PDB entry 5E98 | X-ray diffraction, 1.63 A resolution | chains A and B

# Chain A
Molecule: Heparanase
From: Homo sapiens
Notes: EC 3.2.1.166
Reference sequence: Q9Y251 (HPSE_HUMAN); residue numbers follow UniProt; this construct covers 158-543
Sequence (389 residues; row label = number of the first residue in the row):
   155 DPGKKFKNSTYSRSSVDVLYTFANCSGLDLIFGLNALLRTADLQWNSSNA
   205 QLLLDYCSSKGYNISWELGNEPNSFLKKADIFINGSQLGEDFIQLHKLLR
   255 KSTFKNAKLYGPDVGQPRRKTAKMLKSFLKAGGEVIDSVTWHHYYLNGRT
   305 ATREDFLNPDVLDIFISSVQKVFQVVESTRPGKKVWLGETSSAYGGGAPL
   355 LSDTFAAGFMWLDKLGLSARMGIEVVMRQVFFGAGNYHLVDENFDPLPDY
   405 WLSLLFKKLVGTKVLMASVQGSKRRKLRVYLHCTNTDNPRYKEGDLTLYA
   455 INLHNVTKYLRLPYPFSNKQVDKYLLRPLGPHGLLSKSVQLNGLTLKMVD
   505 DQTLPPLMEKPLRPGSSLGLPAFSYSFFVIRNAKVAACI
Unresolved in the structure: 155-158
Differences from the reference sequence: expression tag (155-157); conflict R307 (Lys in Q9Y251)
Cystine bridges: C437-C542
Small-molecule neighbours:
  - beta-D-glucopyranuronic acid / 2-deoxy-2-(sulfoamino)-alpha-D-glucopyranose / P-nitrophenol: F160, N224, E225, Q270, Y298, R303, E343, Y348, G349, G350, Q383, V384, G387, A388, G389, Y391
  - N-acetylglucosamine (NAG; 2-acetamido-2-deoxy-beta-D-glucopyranose), molecule 1: T194, N200, S202
  - N-acetylglucosamine (NAG), molecule 2: D196, L197, N238, S240, Q241
Curated features (UniProtKB/Swiss-Prot):
  - region: F527 to I543 (Required for transferring proheparanase to the Golgi apparatus, secretion and subsequent enzyme activity and for enhancement of PKB/AKT1 phosphorylation)
  - active site: E225 (Proton donor), E343 (Nucleophile)
  - binding site (heparan sulfate group): K158 to N162, Q270 to K280, H296, R303, Y348 to G350, G389 to Y391
  - glycosylation (N-linked (GlcNAc...) asparagine): N162, N178, N200, N217, N238, N459
  - natural variant: N260 (N260S: In some hepatocellular carcinoma), R307 (K307R: this construct carries the variant)
  - mutagenesis: K158 (K158A: No association with GS-modified heparin; when associated with K-158), K161 (K161A: Two-fold increase in the level of secretion upon addition of GS-modified heparin. No association with GS-modified heparin; when associated with K-161), N162 (N162Q: Faster electrophoretic migration typical of a size reduction and important decrease of secretion. Larger size reduction; when associated with Q-178; Q-200; Q-217; Q-238 and Q-459), N178 (N178Q: Faster electrophoretic migration typical of a size reduction and important decrease of secretion. Larger size reduction; when associated with Q-162; Q-200; Q-217; Q-238 and Q-459), N200 (N200Q: Faster electrophoretic migration typical of a size reduction and partial decrease in secretion. Larger size reduction; when associated with Q-162; Q-178; Q-217; Q-238 and Q-459), N217 (N217Q: Faster electrophoretic migration typical of a size reduction and partial decrease in secretion. Larger size reduction; when associated with Q-162; Q-178; Q-200; Q-238 and Q-459), E225 (E225A: Loss of heparanase activity. No effect on HPSE-mediated cell adhesion), N238 (N238Q: Faster electrophoretic migration typical of a size reduction. Larger size reduction and important decrease of secretion; when associated with Q-162; Q-178; Q-200; Q-217 and Q-459), E343 (E343A: Loss of heparanase activity), D367 (D367A: Strong decrease in heparanase activity), E378 (E378A: No reduction in heparanase activity), E396 (E396A: No reduction in heparanase activity), 18 further mutagenesis entries in UniProt
From the paper describing this entry:
  - binding site for beta-D-glucopyranuronic acid: G349, G350, Y391
  - binding site for 2-deoxy-2-(sulfoamino)-alpha-D-glucopyranose: G389, Y391

# Chain B
Molecule: Heparanase
From: Homo sapiens
Notes: EC 3.2.1.166
Reference sequence: Q9Y251 (HPSE_HUMAN); numbering as in UniProt (aligned over 36-109)
Sequence (77 residues; numbered 33 to 109; the number before each row is that of its first residue):
    33 DPGQDVVDLDFFTQEPLHLVSPSFLSVTIDANLATDPRFLILLGSPKLRT
    83 LARGLSPAYLRFGGTKTDFLIFDPKKE
Unresolved in the structure: 33-35
Differences from the reference sequence: expression tag (33-35)
Small-molecule neighbours: beta-D-glucopyranuronic acid / 2-deoxy-2-(sulfoamino)-alpha-D-glucopyranose / P-nitrophenol: D62, N64, G96, T97
Curated features (UniProtKB/Swiss-Prot):
  - binding site (heparan sulfate group): D62 to N64, T97
From the paper describing this entry:
  - binding site for beta-D-glucopyranuronic acid: D62, T97
  - binding site for 2-deoxy-2-(sulfoamino)-alpha-D-glucopyranose: N64

# Chain A / chain B interface
Contacting residue pairs - 207 pairs, chain A then chain B:
  F160(A) with T97(B); F101(B), hydrophobic
  K161(A) with K98(B), hydrogen bond (backbone-side chain); F101(B)
  N162(A) with F101(B); I103(B)
  S163(A) with K98(B), hydrogen bond; F101(B), hydrogen bond (backbone-backbone); L102(B); I103(B), hydrogen bond (backbone-backbone)
  T164(A) with I103(B); D105(B); K108(B), hydrogen bond (backbone-side chain)
  Y165(A) with L102(B), hydrophobic; I103(B), hydrogen bond (backbone-backbone); F104(B); D105(B), hydrogen bond (backbone-backbone)
  S166(A) with D105(B); K108(B); E109(B)
  R167(A) with F104(B); P106(B), hydrogen bond (side chain-backbone); K107(B); E109(B)
  S168(A) with E109(B), hydrogen bond (backbone-backbone)
  S169(A) with F71(B)
  V172(A) with F71(B); L72(B), hydrophobic; L75(B), hydrophobic
  L173(A) with F94(B), hydrophobic
  F176(A) with L75(B); R81(B); A84(B), hydrophobic; L92(B), hydrophobic
  C179(A) with R81(B), hydrogen bond; R85(B), hydrogen bond (backbone-side chain)
  S180(A) with R81(B); A84(B); R85(B); S88(B)
  G181(A) with S88(B), hydrogen bond (backbone-side chain)
  L182(A) with A84(B); A90(B)
  D183(A) with A90(B), hydrogen bond (backbone-backbone); Y91(B); L92(B), hydrogen bond (backbone-backbone)
  L184(A) with L92(B)
  I185(A) with Y91(B), hydrophobic; L92(B), hydrogen bond (backbone-backbone); R93(B); F94(B), hydrogen bond (backbone-backbone)
  F186(A) with F94(B), hydrophobic
  G187(A) with F94(B), hydrogen bond (backbone-backbone); T99(B)
  L188(A) with T99(B); D100(B)
  N189(A) with T99(B); D100(B), hydrogen bond (side chain-backbone); F101(B); L102(B), hydrogen bond (side chain-backbone)
  A190(A) with D100(B), hydrogen bond (backbone-side chain)
  L191(A) with D100(B); F101(B), hydrophobic
  N203(A) with I103(B); F104(B), hydrogen bond (side chain-backbone)
  L206(A) with F104(B)
  L207(A) with F104(B)
  E221(A) with R93(B), salt bridge
  G223(A) with D100(B)
  N224(A) with R93(B), hydrogen bond; G96(B), hydrogen bond (side chain-backbone); T97(B); T99(B); D100(B), hydrogen bond (backbone-side chain)
  F229(A) with D100(B)
  K232(A) with T97(B); F101(B)
  Y264(A) with Y91(B)
  D267(A) with R93(B), salt bridge
  H296(A) with R93(B)
  W340(A) with Y91(B), hydrophobic
  G342(A) with R93(B)
  E343(A) with R93(B), salt bridge; G96(B)
  W365(A) with L57(B), hydrophobic
  L369(A) with F56(B); L57(B), hydrophobic
  A373(A) with H50(B); V52(B), hydrophobic; F56(B), hydrophobic
  R374(A) with L49(B); H50(B), hydrogen bond (backbone-side chain)
  M375(A) with H50(B)
  G376(A) with H50(B)
  I377(A) with V52(B); F56(B)
  E378(A) with V52(B); S53(B), hydrogen bond (backbone-backbone); F56(B)
  V379(A) with S53(B); S55(B); F56(B); S58(B)
  V380(A) with F56(B), hydrogen bond (backbone-backbone); L57(B); S58(B), hydrogen bond (backbone-backbone)
  M381(A) with S58(B); T60(B); R93(B)
  R382(A) with S58(B), hydrogen bond (backbone-backbone); V59(B); T60(B), hydrogen bond (backbone-backbone)
  Q383(A) with T60(B), hydrogen bond; D62(B), hydrogen bond
  V384(A) with T60(B)
  F385(A) with V59(B), hydrophobic; T60(B), hydrogen bond (backbone-backbone); L80(B), hydrophobic; L83(B); A84(B); L87(B), hydrophobic
  F386(A) with I61(B); L65(B), hydrophobic; L74(B), hydrophobic; L80(B), hydrophobic
  L393(A) with V59(B), hydrophobic
  V394(A) with L80(B), hydrophobic; L83(B), hydrophobic
  F398(A) with L74(B); S77(B); K79(B), hydrogen bond (backbone-side chain); L83(B)
  D399(A) with K79(B), salt bridge
  Y404(A) with L83(B), hydrogen bond (side chain-backbone); G86(B)
  S407(A) with L57(B)
  L408(A) with G86(B); L87(B)
  F410(A) with F56(B), hydrophobic; L57(B), hydrophobic
  K411(A) with L57(B), hydrogen bond (side chain-backbone); G86(B); L87(B), hydrogen bond (side chain-backbone); P89(B), hydrogen bond (side chain-backbone)
  T416(A) with H50(B); L51(B); V52(B), hydrogen bond (backbone-backbone); S53(B); P54(B)
  K417(A) with P48(B); H50(B); L51(B)
  V418(A) with P48(B); L49(B), hydrogen bond (backbone-backbone); H50(B), hydrogen bond (backbone-backbone); V52(B), hydrophobic
  L419(A) with F44(B); E47(B); P48(B), hydrophobic; L49(B)
  M420(A) with F43(B); F44(B), hydrogen bond (backbone-backbone); L49(B), hydrophobic
  A421(A) with D42(B); F43(B), hydrophobic
  S422(A) with L41(B); D42(B), hydrogen bond (backbone-backbone)
  V423(A) with V39(B), hydrophobic; D40(B); L41(B), hydrophobic
  Q424(A) with D40(B), hydrogen bond (backbone-backbone); D42(B), hydrogen bond
  L435(A) with F43(B), hydrophobic
  L452(A) with L41(B), hydrophobic
  V460(A) with D37(B)
  T461(A) with D37(B)
  K462(A) with D37(B), salt bridge
  Y463(A) with D37(B), hydrogen bond (backbone-backbone); V38(B); V39(B), hydrogen bond (backbone-backbone)
  L464(A) with V39(B); L41(B), hydrophobic
  R465(A) with V38(B); V39(B), hydrogen bond (backbone-backbone); D40(B), salt bridge; L41(B), hydrogen bond (backbone-backbone)
  L466(A) with F43(B), hydrophobic
  P467(A) with L41(B); F43(B), hydrophobic
  F470(A) with F43(B), hydrophobic
  M502(A) with K79(B); T82(B); L83(B), hydrophobic
  D505(A) with P78(B); K79(B); T82(B), hydrogen bond (backbone-side chain)
  Q506(A) with P78(B); T82(B)
  T507(A) with T82(B)
  L508(A) with L83(B), hydrophobic; G86(B)
  I534(A) with F43(B), hydrophobic
  V539(A) with T45(B)
  A541(A) with T45(B); Q46(B); E47(B); P48(B)
Interface residues without a listed pair, chain A (108 interface residues in all): V170, T175, A177, L192, Y210, A233, S372, G387, E396, N397, P400, K412, G415, V433, L450
Interface residues without a listed pair, chain B (66 interface residues in all): Q36, T67, D68

# Overview
108 residues of chain A and 66 residues of chain B are in contact; the contacts include 50 hydrogen bonds and
6 salt bridges. Polar contacts include E221(A)-R93(B), D267(A)-R93(B) and E343(A)-R93(B). From the paper: a
binding site for beta-D-glucopyranuronic acid at G349(A), G350(A) and D62(B) among others; a binding site for
2-deoxy-2-(sulfoamino)-alpha-D-glucopyranose at G389(A), Y391(A) and N64(B).
Here chain A is Heparanase and chain B is Heparanase, both from Homo sapiens. Entry 5E98 (Crystal structure of
human heparanase in complex with HepMer M04S02a) was determined by X-ray diffraction together with 5E8M, 5E97,
5E9B and 5E9C from the same study.
